PDB entry 6HRB | electron microscopy, 4.00 A resolution | chains B and D of the 4 polymer chains in the assembly

Chain B:
Protein: Potassium-transporting ATPase ATP-binding subunit
From: Escherichia coli (strain K12)
Notes: EC 3.6.3.12
Reference sequence: P03960 (KDPB_ECOLI); numbering as in UniProt (aligned over 1-682)
Chain sequence (682 residues; each row starts with the number of its first residue):
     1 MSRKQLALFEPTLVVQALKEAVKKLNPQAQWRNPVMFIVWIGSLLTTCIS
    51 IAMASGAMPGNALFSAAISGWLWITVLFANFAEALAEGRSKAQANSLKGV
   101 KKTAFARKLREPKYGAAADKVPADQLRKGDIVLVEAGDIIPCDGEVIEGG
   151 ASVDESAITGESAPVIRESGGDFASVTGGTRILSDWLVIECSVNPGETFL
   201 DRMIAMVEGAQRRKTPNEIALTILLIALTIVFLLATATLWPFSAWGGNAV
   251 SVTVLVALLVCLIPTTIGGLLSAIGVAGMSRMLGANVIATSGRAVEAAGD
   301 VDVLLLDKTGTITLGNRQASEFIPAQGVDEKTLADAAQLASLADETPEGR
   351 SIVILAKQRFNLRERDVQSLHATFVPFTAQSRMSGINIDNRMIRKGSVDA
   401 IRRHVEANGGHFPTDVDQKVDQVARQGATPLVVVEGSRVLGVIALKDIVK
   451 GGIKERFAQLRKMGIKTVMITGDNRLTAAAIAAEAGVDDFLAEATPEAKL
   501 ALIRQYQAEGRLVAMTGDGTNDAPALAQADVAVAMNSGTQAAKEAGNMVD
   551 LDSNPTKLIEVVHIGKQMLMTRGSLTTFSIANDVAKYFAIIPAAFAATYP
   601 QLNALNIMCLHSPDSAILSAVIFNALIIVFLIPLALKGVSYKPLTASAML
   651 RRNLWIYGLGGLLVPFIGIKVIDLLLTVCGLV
Unresolved in the structure: 1-8
Modified residues: Ser162 (phosphoserine; SEP)
Curated features (UniProtKB/Swiss-Prot):
  - active site: Asp307 (4-aspartylphosphate intermediate)
  - binding site (ATP): Asp344, Glu348, Phe377 to Ser384, Lys395
  - binding site (Mg(2+)): Asp518, Asp522
  - modified residue: Ser162 (Phosphoserine)
From the paper describing this entry:
  - post-translational modification sites: Ser162
  - catalytic residues: Asp307
  - conformationally variable residues (side-chain flip): Pro264, Thr265, Ser272, Glu296, Asp583, Lys586, Asn624

Chain D:
Protein: Potassium-transporting ATPase KdpF subunit
From: Escherichia coli (strain K12)
Reference sequence: P36937 (KDPF_ECOLI); residues 1-29 here = UniProt positions 1-29
Chain sequence (29 residues; numbered 1 to 29; the number before each row is that of its first residue):
     1 MSAGVITGVLLVFLLLGYLVYALINAEAF
Unresolved in the structure: 28-29

Interface between chain B and chain D:
Pairs across the interface - 23 pairs, chain B then chain D:
  Trp31(B) with Tyr18(D), hydrogen bond (backbone-side chain); Glu27(D)
  Pro34(B) with Tyr18(D)
  Phe37(B) with Tyr18(D), hydrophobic
  Ile38(B) with Leu15(D), hydrophobic
  Ile41(B) with Leu15(D), hydrophobic
  Lys214(B) with Ala26(D), hydrogen bond (side chain-backbone); Glu27(D)
  Ile219(B) with Ala26(D), hydrophobic
  Ile226(B) with Leu19(D); Ala22(D); Leu23(D), hydrophobic
  Thr229(B) with Leu19(D)
  Ile230(B) with Leu16(D), hydrophobic; Leu19(D), hydrophobic; Leu23(D), hydrophobic
  Leu233(B) with Val12(D); Leu15(D), hydrophobic; Leu16(D), hydrophobic
  Leu234(B) with Leu16(D), hydrophobic
  Ala237(B) with Val12(D), hydrophobic
  Trp240(B) with Gly4(D); Val5(D)
Interface residues without a listed pair, chain B (19 interface residues in all): Arg32, Asn33, Leu45, Ile223, Ala227
Interface residues without a listed pair, chain D (13 interface residues in all): Leu11, Val20

Overview:
The interface between chain B and chain D involves 19 residues on one side and 13 on the other; the contacts
include 2 hydrogen bonds. Polar pairs include Trp31(B)-Tyr18(D) and Lys214(B)-Ala26(D). The paper reports the
catalytic residue Asp307(B); a modification site at Ser162(B).
Chain B is Potassium-transporting ATPase ATP-binding subunit and chain D is Potassium-transporting ATPase KdpF
subunit, both from Escherichia coli (strain K12); the structure, Cryo-EM structure of the KdpFABC complex in
an E2 inward-facing state (state 2), was determined by electron microscopy, deposited together with 6HRA.
